Entry 6U30 (X-ray diffraction, 1.66 A resolution); this record covers chain A.

# Chain A
Name: Cytochrome P450
Organism: Rhodopseudomonas palustris (strain HaA2)
Notes: EC 1.14.-.-
UniProt: Q2IU02 (Q2IU02_RHOP2); residues 0-409 here correspond to UniProt positions 1-410 (UniProt number = residue number + 1)
Chain sequence (410 residues; row label = number of the first residue in the row; numbering starts at 0):
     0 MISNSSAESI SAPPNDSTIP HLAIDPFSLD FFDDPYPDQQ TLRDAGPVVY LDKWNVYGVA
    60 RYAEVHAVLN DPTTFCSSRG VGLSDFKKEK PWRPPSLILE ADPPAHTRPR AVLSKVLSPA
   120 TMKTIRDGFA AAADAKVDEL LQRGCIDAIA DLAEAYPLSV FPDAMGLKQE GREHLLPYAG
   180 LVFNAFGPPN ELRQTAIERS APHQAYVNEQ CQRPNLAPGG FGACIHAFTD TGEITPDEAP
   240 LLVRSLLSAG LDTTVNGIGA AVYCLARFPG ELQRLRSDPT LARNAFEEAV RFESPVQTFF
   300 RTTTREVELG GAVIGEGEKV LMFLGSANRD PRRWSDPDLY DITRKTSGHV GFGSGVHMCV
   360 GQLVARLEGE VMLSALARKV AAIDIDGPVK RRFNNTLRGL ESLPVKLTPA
Not modelled in the structure: 0-16
Bound ions: heme Fe: C358 (together with 4-(pyridin-3-yl)benzoic acid)
Small-molecule neighbours:
  - heme (HEM): L68, V80, I97, L98, H105, R109, L112, L116, F160, L245, A248, G249, T252, T253, G256, F285, V289, P294, V295, F298, R300, L323, G350, F351, G352, V355, H356, M357, C358, V359, G360, V363, A364
  - 4-(pyridin-3-yl)benzoic acid (PQM): R92, S95, I97, L98, V181, F182, F185, R243, S244, S247, A248, T252, V295, F298, C358
Reported in the primary citation:
  - binding site for 4-(pyridin-3-yl)benzoic acid: R243

# In short
Ligands of chain A: 4-(pyridin-3-yl)benzoic acid and heme. The paper reports a binding site for
4-(pyridin-3-yl)benzoic acid at R243.
Chain A is Cytochrome P450 (Rhodopseudomonas palustris (strain HaA2)); the structure, The crystal structure of
4-pyridin-3-ylbenzoate-bound CYP199A4, was determined by X-ray diffraction, deposited together with 6U3K.
